1GOY - chain A; structure by X-ray diffraction, 2.00 A resolution.

[Chain A]
Name: Ribonuclease
Organism: Bacillus intermedius
Notes: EC 3.1.27.3
UniProtKB: P00649 (RN_BACIN); residues 1-109 here correspond to UniProt positions 54-162 (UniProt number = residue number + 53)
Chain sequence (116 residues; each row starts with the number of its first residue; note: 1 number in that range is skipped by the numbering (no residue carries it; nothing is unmodelled there); numbers below 1 keep their minus sign (Phe-7 is residue -7)):
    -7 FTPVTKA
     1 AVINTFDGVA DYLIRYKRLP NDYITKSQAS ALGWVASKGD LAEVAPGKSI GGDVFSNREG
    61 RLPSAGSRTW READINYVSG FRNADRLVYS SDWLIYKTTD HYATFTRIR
Unresolved in the structure: -7 to -1, 1
Differences from the reference sequence: conflict Asn21 (Asp74 in P00649), Asp22 (Asn75 in P00649), Asp40 (Asn93 in P00649), Gly66 (Ser119 in P00649), Ser67 (Gly120 in P00649)
Small-molecule neighbours: guanosine-3'-monophosphate (3GP): Lys26, Asp53, Val54, Phe55, Ser56, Asn57, Arg58, Glu59, Glu72, Arg82, Arg86, His101, Tyr102
Swiss-Prot annotation at these positions:
  - active site: Glu72 (Proton acceptor), His101 (Proton donor)

[Overview]
Bound to chain A: guanosine-3'-monophosphate. UniProt lists active-site residues Glu72 and His101.
Chain A is Ribonuclease (Bacillus intermedius); the structure, Hydrolase(endoribonuclease)ribonuclease bi(g
specific endonuclease) (e.c.3.1.27.-) complexed with guanosine-3'-phosphate (3'-gmp), was determined by X-ray
diffraction (same publication as 1GOU and 1GOV).
